Entry 1R1R (X-ray diffraction, 2.90 A resolution); this record covers chains A and D of the 3 polymer chains in the assembly.

== Chain A ==
Molecule: Ribonucleotide reductase R1 protein
Source organism: Escherichia coli
Notes: EC 1.17.4.1
UniProt: P00452 (RIR1_ECOLI); residue numbers follow UniProt; this construct covers 1-761
Sequence (761 residues; row label = number of the first residue in the row):
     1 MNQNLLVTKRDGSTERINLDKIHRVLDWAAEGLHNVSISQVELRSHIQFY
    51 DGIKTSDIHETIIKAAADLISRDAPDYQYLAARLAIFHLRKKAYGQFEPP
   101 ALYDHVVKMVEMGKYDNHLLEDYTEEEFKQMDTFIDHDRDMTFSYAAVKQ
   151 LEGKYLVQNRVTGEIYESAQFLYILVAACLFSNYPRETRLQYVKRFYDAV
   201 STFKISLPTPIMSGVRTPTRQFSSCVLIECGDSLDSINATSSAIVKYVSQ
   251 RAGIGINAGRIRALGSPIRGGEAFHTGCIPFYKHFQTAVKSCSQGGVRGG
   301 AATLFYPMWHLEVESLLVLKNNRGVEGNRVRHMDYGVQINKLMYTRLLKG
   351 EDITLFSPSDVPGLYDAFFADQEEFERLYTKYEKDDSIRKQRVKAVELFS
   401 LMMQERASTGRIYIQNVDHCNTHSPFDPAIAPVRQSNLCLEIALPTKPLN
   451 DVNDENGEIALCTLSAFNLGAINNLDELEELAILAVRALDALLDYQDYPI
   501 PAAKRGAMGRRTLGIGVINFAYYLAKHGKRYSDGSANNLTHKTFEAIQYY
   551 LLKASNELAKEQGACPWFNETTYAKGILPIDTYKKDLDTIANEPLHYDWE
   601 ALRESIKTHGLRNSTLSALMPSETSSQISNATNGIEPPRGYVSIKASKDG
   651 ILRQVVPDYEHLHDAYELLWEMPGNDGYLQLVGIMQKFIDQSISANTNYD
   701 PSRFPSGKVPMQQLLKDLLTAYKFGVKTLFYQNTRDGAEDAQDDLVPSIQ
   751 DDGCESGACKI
Disordered / not traced: 1-3, 738-761
Construct notes: engineered mutation F730 (Tyr in P00452)
UniProt features mapped onto this chain:
  - active site: N437 (Proton acceptor), C439 (Cysteine radical intermediate), E441 (Proton acceptor)
  - binding site (ATP): K9, E15 to K21, T55, K91
  - binding site (GDP): T209, N437, E441, E623 to S625
  - binding site (dTTP): D232 to L234, R262, R269
  - site: C225 (Important for hydrogen atom transfer), C462 (Important for hydrogen atom transfer), Y731 (Important for electron transfer), C754 (Interacts with thioredoxin/glutaredoxin), C759 (Interacts with thioredoxin/glutaredoxin)
  - modified residue: K283 (N6-acetyllysine)
  - natural variant: M1 to N2 (deletion: In 15% of the chains), M1 (deletion: In 30% of the chains)
  - mutagenesis: E441 (E441A/Q: Loss of activity; E441D: Decrease in activity), Y731 (Y731F: Loss of activity)

== Chain D ==
Molecule: Ribonucleotide reductase R2 protein
Source organism: Escherichia coli
Notes: fragment: c-terminal portion, 20 residues
UniProt: P69924 (RIR2_ECOLI); numbering as in UniProt (aligned over 356-375)
Sequence (20 residues; each row starts with the number of its first residue):
   356 YLVGQIDSEVDTDDLSNFQL
Disordered / not traced: 356-359

== Interface between chain A and chain D ==
Residue-residue contacts (32; chain A residue first):
  Y344(A) - L375(D)  hydrophobic
  L347(A) - T367(D)
  L348(A) - T367(D)
  L348(A) - L370(D)
  L348(A) - S371(D)
  L348(A) - F373(D)
  L348(A) - L375(D)  hydrophobic
  G350(A) - T367(D)
  V396(A) - V365(D)  hydrophobic
  V396(A) - T367(D)
  S400(A) - V365(D)
  K584(A) - L375(D)  hydrogen bond (side chain-backbone)
  G707(A) - Q360(D)
  K708(A) - Q360(D)
  V709(A) - Q360(D)  hydrogen bond (backbone-backbone)
  V709(A) - I361(D)
  V709(A) - D362(D)  hydrogen bond (backbone-backbone)
  P710(A) - D362(D)
  M711(A) - D362(D)  hydrogen bond (backbone-backbone)
  M711(A) - V365(D)  hydrophobic
  Q712(A) - E364(D)
  Q712(A) - V365(D)
  Q712(A) - D366(D)  hydrogen bond (side chain-backbone)
  Q712(A) - D369(D)  hydrogen bond
  Q712(A) - L370(D)
  L714(A) - I361(D)  hydrophobic
  L715(A) - V365(D)  hydrophobic
  L719(A) - F373(D)
  T720(A) - F373(D)
  Y722(A) - L375(D)
  K723(A) - Q374(D)  hydrogen bond (side chain-backbone)
  K723(A) - L375(D)
Other interface residues (no listed pair), chain A (25 interface residues in all): K341, T345, Q404, A407, D586, K716
Other interface residues (no listed pair), chain D (14 interface residues in all): S363

== Overview ==
The interface between chain A and chain D involves 25 residues on one side and 14 on the other; the contacts
include 7 hydrogen bonds. Among the polar pairs are K584(A)-L375(D), Q712(A)-D366(D) and Q712(A)-D369(D).
Chain A is Ribonucleotide reductase R1 protein and chain D is Ribonucleotide reductase R2 protein, both from
Escherichia coli; the structure, Ribonucleotide reductase R1 protein mutant Y730F with a reduced active site
from escherichia coli, was determined by X-ray diffraction together with 4R1R from the same study.
